Entry 5BTA (X-ray diffraction, 2.55 A resolution); this record covers chains A and D of the 8 polymer chains in the assembly.

Chain A:
Protein: DNA gyrase subunit A
Source organism: Mycobacterium tuberculosis (strain ATCC 25618 / H37Rv)
Notes: EC 5.99.1.3; fragment: GyrA 2-500 with IGSG C-terminal tag
Reference sequence: P9WG47 (GYRA_MYCTU); numbering as in UniProt (aligned over 2-500)
Amino-acid sequence (503 residues; numbered 2 to 504; the number before each row is that of its first residue):
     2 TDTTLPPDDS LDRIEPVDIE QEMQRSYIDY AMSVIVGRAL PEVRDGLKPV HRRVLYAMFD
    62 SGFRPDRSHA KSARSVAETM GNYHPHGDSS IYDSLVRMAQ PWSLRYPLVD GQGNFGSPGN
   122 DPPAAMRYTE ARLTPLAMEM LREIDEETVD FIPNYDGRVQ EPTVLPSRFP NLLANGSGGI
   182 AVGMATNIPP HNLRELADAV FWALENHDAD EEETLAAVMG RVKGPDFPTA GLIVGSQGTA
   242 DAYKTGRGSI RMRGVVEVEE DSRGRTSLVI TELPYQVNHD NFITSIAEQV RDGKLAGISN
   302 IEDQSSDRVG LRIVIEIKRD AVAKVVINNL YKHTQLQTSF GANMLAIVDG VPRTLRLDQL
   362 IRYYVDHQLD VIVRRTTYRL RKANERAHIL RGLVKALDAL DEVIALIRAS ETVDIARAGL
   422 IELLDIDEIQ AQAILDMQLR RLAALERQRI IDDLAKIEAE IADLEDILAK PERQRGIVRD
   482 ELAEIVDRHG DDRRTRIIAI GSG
Disordered / not traced: 2-14, 502-504
Differences from the reference sequence: engineered mutation S90 (Ala in P9WG47); expression tag (501-504)
Modified positions: Y129 (O-phosphotyrosine; PTR)
UniProt features mapped onto this chain:
  - active site: Y129 (O-(5'-phospho-DNA)-tyrosine intermediate)
  - modified residue: T2 (N-acetylthreonine)
  - natural variant: S91 (S91P: Confers ciprofloxacin resistance, in clinical isolate), D94 (D94A: Confers ciprofloxacin resistance, in clinical isolate; D94G: Confers ciprofloxacin resistance, in clinical isolate; D94H: Confers ciprofloxacin resistance, in clinical isolate ...)
  - mutagenesis: T80 (T80A: Slight resistance to fluoroquinolones. Hypersusceptibile, 2- to 14-fold higher sensitivity to fluoroquinolones, 2- to 8-fold more efficient in fluoroquinolone-induced DNA cleavage ...), G88 (G88A: Confers fluoroquinolone resistance, IC(50) is 2- to 26-fold higher than wild-type ...), D94 (D94G/H: 25- 45-fold increased resistance to fluoroquinolones, 4- to 8-fold reduction in fluoroquinolone-induced DNA cleavage ...)
What the authors report for this chain:
  - Mg2+ coordination through a water molecule: S90
  - binding site for moxifloxacin: S90

Chain D:
Protein: DNA gyrase subunit B
Source organism: Mycobacterium tuberculosis (strain ATCC 25618 / H37Rv)
Notes: EC 5.99.1.3; fragment: GyrB 426-675 with N-terminal SNA tag
Reference sequence: P9WG45 (GYRB_MYCTU); residues 426-675 here = UniProt positions 426-675
Amino-acid sequence (253 residues; numbered 423 to 675; the number before each row is that of its first residue):
   423 SNALVRRKSA TDIGGLPGKL ADCRSTDPRK SELYVVEGDS AGGSAKSGRD SMFQAILPLR
   483 GKIINVEKAR IDRVLKNTEV QAIITALGTG IHDEFDIGKL RYHKIVLMAD ADVDGQHIST
   543 LLLTLLFRFM RPLIENGHVF LAQPPLYKLK WQRSDPEFAY SDRERDGLLE AGLKAGKKIN
   603 KEDGIQRYKG LGEMDAKELW ETTMDPSVRV LRQVTLDDAA AADELFSILM GEDVDARRSF
   663 ITRNAKDVRF LDV
Disordered / not traced: 423, 432-436
Differences from the reference sequence: expression tag (423-425)
UniProt features mapped onto this chain:
  - binding site (Mg(2+)): E459, D532, D534
  - site (Interaction with DNA): K484, N487
  - mutagenesis: D472 (D472H: No supercoiling activity), R482 (R482K: Increased susceptibility to fluoroquinolones, half supercoiling activity, no fluoroquinolone-induced DNA cleavage (makes sequence more like E.coli)), N499 (N499D: 17-fold increased resistance to fluoroquinolones, slightly increased DNA cleavage in absence of drugs), D577 (D577A: 37% supercoiling, 54% decatenation, 126% DNA cleavage in presence of norfloxacin; D577R: <2% supercoiling, 4% decatenation), E620 to D627 (<3% supercoiling, 18% decatenation, 75% DNA cleavage in presence of norfloxacin), E620 (E620A: 15% supercoiling, 19% decatenation, 143% DNA cleavage in presence of norfloxacin; E620R: 10% supercoiling, 7% decatenation), E623 (E623A: 18% supercoiling, 11% decatenation, 131% DNA cleavage in presence of norfloxacin; E623R: <2% supercoiling, 2% decatenation), D627 (D627A: 13% supercoiling, 10% decatenation, 42% DNA cleavage in presence of norfloxacin; D627R: <2% supercoiling, 3% decatenation)
Bound ions: Mg2+: D532, D534
Ligand contacts: moxifloxacin (MFX; 1-cyclopropyl-6-fluoro-8-methoxy-7-[(4aS,7aS)-octahydro-6H-pyrrolo[3,4-b]pyridin-6-yl]-4-oxo-1,4-dihydroquinoline-3-carboxylic acid): R482, G483, T500, E501

Chain A / chain D interface:
Pairs across the interface (30; chain A residue first):
  D67(A) - E604(D)
  R68(A) - E604(D)  salt bridge
  R68(A) - D605(D)
  S69(A) - E604(D)
  S69(A) - D605(D)
  K72(A) - E615(D)  salt bridge
  Q113(A) - K572(D)
  Q113(A) - Q608(D)  hydrogen bond
  G114(A) - E615(D)
  G114(A) - D617(D)
  N115(A) - S462(D)  hydrogen bond (side chain-backbone)
  N115(A) - S466(D)  hydrogen bond
  D122(A) - K468(D)  salt bridge
  A125(A) - S462(D)
  Y129(A) - G460(D)
  Y129(A) - D461(D)
  Y129(A) - S462(D)
  Y129(A) - G614(D)
  Y129(A) - E615(D)
  R133(A) - D605(D)  salt bridge
  E303(A) - R446(D)  salt bridge
  D304(A) - R446(D)
  D304(A) - S473(D)
  Q305(A) - R446(D)
  S306(A) - S473(D)
  D308(A) - S469(D)
  D308(A) - K619(D)
  R309(A) - G470(D)  hydrogen bond (side chain-backbone)
  R309(A) - R471(D)  hydrogen bond (side chain-backbone)
  R309(A) - W622(D)
Also at the interface, not in a pair above, chain A (18 interface residues in all): A288
Also at the interface, not in a pair above, chain D (26 interface residues in all): K430, S431, A463, G465, D472, M616, A618

In short:
18 residues of chain A and 26 residues of chain D are in contact; the contacts include 5 hydrogen bonds and 5
salt bridges. Polar pairs include R68(A)-E604(D), K72(A)-E615(D) and D122(A)-K468(D). Ligands of chain D:
moxifloxacin. The paper reports a binding site for moxifloxacin at S90(A); water-mediated Mg2+ coordination by
S90(A).
Here chain A is DNA gyrase subunit A and chain D is DNA gyrase subunit B, both from Mycobacterium tuberculosis
(strain ATCC 25618 / H37Rv). Entry 5BTA (Crystal structure of a topoisomerase II complex) was determined by
X-ray diffraction (same publication as 5BS8, 5BTC, 5BTD, 5BTF, 5BTG, 5BTI, 5BTL and 5BTN).
